Entry 1UGS (X-ray diffraction, 2.00 A resolution); this record covers chains A and B.

== Chain A ==
Name: Nitrile Hydratase alpha subunit
Organism: Pseudonocardia thermophila
Notes: EC 4.2.1.84
Reference sequence: Q7SID2 (NHAA_PSETH); residues 2-204 here correspond to UniProt positions 1-203 (UniProt number = residue number - 1)
Sequence (203 residues; each row starts with the number of its first residue):
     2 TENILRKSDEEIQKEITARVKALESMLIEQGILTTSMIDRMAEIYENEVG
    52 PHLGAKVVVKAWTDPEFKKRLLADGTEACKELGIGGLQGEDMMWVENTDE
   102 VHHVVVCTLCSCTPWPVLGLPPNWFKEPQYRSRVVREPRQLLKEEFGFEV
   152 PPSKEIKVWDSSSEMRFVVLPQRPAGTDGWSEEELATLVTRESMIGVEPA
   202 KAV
Differences from the reference sequence: engineered mutation Thr114 (Tyr113 in Q7SID2)
Bound ions: Co2+: Cys108, Cys111, Ser112, Cys113

== Chain B ==
Name: Nitrile Hydratase beta subunit
Organism: Pseudonocardia thermophila
Notes: EC 4.2.1.84
Reference sequence: Q7SID3 (NHAB_PSETH); numbering as in UniProt (aligned over 1-228)
Sequence (228 residues; each row starts with the number of its first residue):
     1 MNGVYDVGGTDGLGPINRPADEPVFRAEWEKVAFAMFPATFRAGFMGLDE
    51 FRFGIEQMNPAEYLESPYYWHWIRTYIHHGVRTGKIDLEELERRTQYYRE
   101 NPDAPLPEHEQKPELIEFVNQAVYGGLPASREVDRPPKFKEGDVVRFSTA
   151 SPKGHARRARYVRGKTGTVVKHHGAYIYPDTAGNGLGECPEHLYTVRFTA
   201 QELWGPEGDPNSSVYYDCWEPYIELVDT

== Chain A / chain B interface ==
Residue-residue contacts - 183 pairs, chain A then chain B:
  Thr2(A) with Glu65(B)
  Asn4(A) with Glu65(B), hydrogen bond
  Arg7(A) with Glu65(B), salt bridge
  Gln14(A) with Trp29(B), hydrogen bond; Pro67(B)
  Glu16(A) with Arg99(B), salt bridge
  Ile17(A) with Trp29(B), hydrophobic; Pro67(B); Trp70(B), hydrophobic
  Thr18(A) with Trp29(B)
  Ala19(A) with Thr95(B); Tyr98(B); Arg99(B)
  Arg20(A) with Trp70(B); Thr95(B)
  Val21(A) with Trp29(B), hydrophobic; Val32(B), hydrophobic; Ile73(B), hydrophobic
  Lys22(A) with Tyr98(B); Pro102(B), hydrogen bond (side chain-backbone); Asp103(B); Ala104(B), hydrogen bond (side chain-backbone); Leu106(B)
  Ala23(A) with Leu91(B); Arg94(B); Thr95(B); Tyr98(B), hydrophobic
  Leu24(A) with Met36(B), hydrophobic; Leu91(B)
  Glu25(A) with Val32(B); Met36(B); Leu106(B)
  Ser26(A) with Arg94(B), hydrogen bond; Tyr98(B); Pro107(B)
  Met27(A) with Asp87(B); Glu90(B); Leu91(B), hydrophobic; Arg94(B)
  Leu28(A) with Met36(B), hydrophobic; Phe45(B), hydrophobic; Ile86(B), hydrophobic
  Ile29(A) with Pro107(B); His109(B)
  Glu30(A) with Arg94(B), salt bridge; Pro107(B)
  Gln31(A) with Phe45(B); Lys85(B), hydrogen bond (side chain-backbone); Ile86(B)
  Gly32(A) with Lys112(B), hydrogen bond (backbone-side chain)
  Ile33(A) with Ala39(B); Ala43(B), hydrophobic; Phe45(B), hydrophobic; Leu115(B)
  Leu34(A) with Ala39(B), hydrophobic
  Thr35(A) with His109(B); Glu110(B); Gln111(B); Leu115(B)
  Thr36(A) with His109(B), hydrogen bond (backbone-side chain); Gln111(B), hydrogen bond
  Ser37(A) with Gln111(B), hydrogen bond; Ile116(B)
  Met38(A) with Ala39(B), hydrophobic; Leu115(B); Ile116(B); Val119(B), hydrophobic
  Ile39(A) with Ala35(B), hydrophobic
  Arg41(A) with Val119(B); Asn120(B), hydrogen bond
  Met42(A) with Phe34(B), hydrophobic; Pro38(B), hydrophobic; Val119(B), hydrophobic
  Ala43(A) with Phe25(B), hydrophobic
  Ile45(A) with Val119(B), hydrophobic; Val123(B), hydrophobic
  Tyr46(A) with Val24(B); Phe34(B), hydrophobic; Val123(B)
  Glu47(A) with Phe25(B); Lys31(B), salt bridge
  Glu49(A) with Tyr124(B), hydrogen bond
  Gly87(A) with Val123(B); Tyr124(B); Gly126(B)
  Leu88(A) with Ala122(B); Val123(B), hydrogen bond (backbone-backbone); Gly126(B); Leu127(B), hydrophobic
  Gln89(A) with Leu48(B)
  Glu91(A) with Gly126(B); Leu127(B), hydrogen bond (side chain-backbone); Pro128(B)
  Asp92(A) with Tyr176(B), hydrogen bond
  Met94(A) with His173(B)
  Thr109(A) with Tyr5(B); Val7(B); Gly8(B); Tyr161(B)
  Leu110(A) with Tyr5(B); Asp6(B); Arg157(B); Tyr216(B)
  Cys111(A) with Arg157(B), hydrogen bond
  Ser112(A) with Tyr68(B), hydrogen bond
  Cys113(A) with Arg52(B), hydrogen bond
  Trp116(A) with Phe34(B), hydrophobic
  Leu121(A) with Val24(B), hydrophobic; Phe25(B), hydrophobic; Phe34(B), hydrophobic; Tyr69(B)
  Pro123(A) with Glu22(B)
  Asn124(A) with Glu22(B), hydrogen bond (backbone-side chain); Arg26(B), hydrogen bond
  Trp125(A) with Ile16(B), hydrophobic; Asn17(B); Arg18(B)
  Lys127(A) with Tyr68(B)
  Glu128(A) with Asn17(B)
  Pro129(A) with Leu13(B); Leu64(B), hydrophobic
  Gln130(A) with Leu13(B), hydrogen bond (side chain-backbone); Gly14(B); Pro15(B); Ile16(B)
  Tyr131(A) with Ile16(B), hydrophobic
  Arg132(A) with Tyr5(B), hydrogen bond (side chain-backbone); Val7(B); Tyr63(B), hydrogen bond
  Ser133(A) with Val7(B); Gly8(B); Gly9(B), hydrogen bond (backbone-backbone); Thr10(B); Leu13(B)
  Val136(A) with Gly9(B); Tyr161(B); Trp204(B), hydrogen bond (backbone-side chain); Val214(B)
  Arg137(A) with Gly9(B); Asp11(B), salt bridge; Trp204(B)
  Pro139(A) with Ser212(B)
  Arg140(A) with Asp209(B), salt bridge; Asn211(B), hydrogen bond (side chain-backbone)
  Glu146(A) with Ile16(B); Arg18(B), salt bridge
  Phe147(A) with Arg18(B)
  Pro153(A) with Asn211(B), hydrogen bond (backbone-side chain)
  Ser154(A) with Asn211(B), hydrogen bond (backbone-side chain)
  Lys155(A) with Asn211(B), hydrogen bond (backbone-side chain)
  Glu156(A) with Arg197(B), salt bridge; Asn211(B); Ser213(B)
  Ile157(A) with Asn211(B), hydrogen bond (backbone-backbone); Ser212(B), hydrogen bond (backbone-side chain); Ser213(B), hydrogen bond (backbone-backbone)
  Lys158(A) with Arg197(B); Ser213(B); Tyr215(B), hydrogen bond
  Val159(A) with Ser213(B), hydrogen bond (backbone-backbone); Val214(B); Tyr215(B), hydrogen bond (backbone-backbone)
  Trp160(A) with Thr195(B); Tyr215(B), hydrophobic
  Asp161(A) with Tyr161(B), hydrogen bond; Tyr215(B), hydrogen bond (backbone-backbone); Tyr216(B)
  Ser163(A) with Arg157(B), hydrogen bond (backbone-side chain); Tyr216(B); Asp217(B), hydrogen bond (side chain-backbone); Trp219(B)
  Ser164(A) with Leu193(B); Asp217(B), hydrogen bond; Trp219(B)
  Glu165(A) with Leu48(B); Arg52(B), salt bridge; Ala129(B)
  Met166(A) with His173(B); Tyr176(B); Asp217(B)
  Arg167(A) with Arg52(B)
  Phe168(A) with Thr195(B); Asp217(B)
Also at the interface, not in a pair above, chain A (85 interface residues in all): Ile13, Gly86, Cys108, Leu142, Ser162, Glu199
Also at the interface, not in a pair above, chain B (94 interface residues in all): Ala27, Phe37, Thr40, Trp72, Arg74, Tyr76, Ile77, Phe118, Gly125, Ala159, Lys171

== Summary ==
85 residues of chain A face 94 of chain B across their interface, with 40 hydrogen bonds and 9 salt bridges.
Polar pairs include Arg7(A)-Glu65(B), Glu16(A)-Arg99(B) and Glu30(A)-Arg94(B). Cys108(A), Cys111(A), Ser112(A)
and Cys113(A) form the Co2+ site.
Chain A is Nitrile Hydratase alpha subunit and chain B is Nitrile Hydratase beta subunit, both from
Pseudonocardia thermophila; the structure, Crystal structure of aY114T mutant of Co-type nitrile hydratase,
was determined by X-ray diffraction, deposited together with 1UGP, 1UGQ and 1UGR.
